2PKX - chains A and B; structure by X-ray diffraction, 2.54 A resolution.

# Chain A (and B)
Molecule: Transcriptional regulatory protein phoP
Source organism: Escherichia coli
Notes: fragment: N-terminal regulatory domain (residues 1-121); chain B of this document is another copy of the same molecule, construct and numbering; everything in this record applies to it too
UniProt: P23836 (PHOP_ECOLI); residues 1-121 here = UniProt positions 1-121
Chain sequence (121 residues; each row starts with the number of its first residue):
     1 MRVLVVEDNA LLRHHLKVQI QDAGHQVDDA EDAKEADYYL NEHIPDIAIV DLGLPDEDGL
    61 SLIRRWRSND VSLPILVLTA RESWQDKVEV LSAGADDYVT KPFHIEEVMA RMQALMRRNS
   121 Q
Unresolved in the structure: 120-121 (chain B: 121)
Sequence notes: modified residue (1, 109, 112, 116); engineered mutation Gln121 (Gly in P23836)
Modified positions: Mse1, Mse109, Mse112, Mse116 (selenomethionine; parent Met)
UniProt features mapped onto this chain:
  - modified residue: Asp51 (4-aspartylphosphate)
From the paper describing this entry:
  - conformationally variable residues (side-chain flip): Thr79, Tyr98

# Interface between chain A and chain B
Residue-residue contacts - 33 pairs, chain A then chain B:
  Arg67(A) - Arg118(B)
  Ser72(A) - Arg118(B)  hydrogen bond (backbone-side chain)
  Leu73(A) - Arg118(B)  hydrogen bond (backbone-side chain)
  Pro74(A) - Arg118(B)
  Val88(A) - Ala110(B)  hydrophobic
  Leu91(A) - Arg117(B)  hydrogen bond (backbone-side chain)
  Gly94(A) - Arg117(B)
  Ala95(A) - Arg117(B)  hydrogen bond (backbone-side chain)
  Asp96(A) - Arg118(B)  salt bridge
  Tyr98(A) - Glu107(B)
  Tyr98(A) - Arg111(B)  hydrogen bond
  His104(A) - Trp84(B)  hydrogen bond
  Glu106(A) - Trp84(B)
  Glu106(A) - Val88(B)
  Glu107(A) - Lys87(B)
  Glu107(A) - Val88(B)
  Glu107(A) - Tyr98(B)  hydrogen bond
  Ala110(A) - Val88(B)  hydrophobic
  Ala110(A) - Leu91(B)
  Arg111(A) - Leu91(B)
  Arg111(A) - Asp97(B)  salt bridge
  Arg111(A) - Tyr98(B)  hydrogen bond
  Arg111(A) - Arg111(B)
  Arg117(A) - Leu91(B)  hydrogen bond (side chain-backbone)
  Arg117(A) - Ser92(B)
  Arg117(A) - Gly94(B)
  Arg117(A) - Ala95(B)  hydrogen bond (side chain-backbone)
  Arg118(A) - Arg67(B)
  Arg118(A) - Ser72(B)  hydrogen bond (side chain-backbone)
  Arg118(A) - Leu73(B)  hydrogen bond (side chain-backbone)
  Arg118(A) - Pro74(B)
  Arg118(A) - Asp96(B)  salt bridge
  Asn119(A) - Arg118(B)
Also at the interface, not in a pair above, chain A (20 interface residues in all): Trp84, Ala114
Also at the interface, not in a pair above, chain B (22 interface residues in all): His104, Glu106, Ala114

# Summary
The interface between chain A and chain B involves 20 residues on one side and 22 on the other, with 12
hydrogen bonds and 3 salt bridges. Polar contacts include Asp96(A)-Arg118(B), Arg111(A)-Asp97(B) and
Ser72(A)-Arg118(B). From the paper: conformational variability at Thr79(A) and Tyr98(A).
Both chains are Transcriptional regulatory protein phoP (Escherichia coli). Entry 2PKX (E.coli response
regulator PhoP receiver domain) was determined by X-ray diffraction together with 2PL1 from the same study.
